Entry 9BQ3 (electron microscopy, 2.80 A resolution); this record covers chains E and R of the 7 polymer chains in the assembly.

[Chain E]
Name: Receptor activity-modifying protein 2
Organism: Homo sapiens
UniProt: O60895 (RAMP2_HUMAN); residues 44-175 here = UniProt positions 44-175
Chain sequence (156 residues; row label = number of the first residue in the row):
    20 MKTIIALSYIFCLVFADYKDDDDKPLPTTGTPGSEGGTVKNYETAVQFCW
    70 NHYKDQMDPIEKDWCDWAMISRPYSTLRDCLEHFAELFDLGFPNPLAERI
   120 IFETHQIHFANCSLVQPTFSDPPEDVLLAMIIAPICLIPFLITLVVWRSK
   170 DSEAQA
Unresolved in the structure: 20-59, 171-175
Differences from the reference sequence: expression tag (20-43)
Cystine bridges: Cys68-Cys99, Cys84-Cys131
Curated features (UniProtKB/Swiss-Prot):
  - site: Ser139 (Required for CALCRL interaction)
  - glycosylation: Asn130 (N-linked (GlcNAc...) asparagine)

[Chain R]
Name: Calcitonin receptor
Organism: Homo sapiens
UniProt: P30988 (CALCR_HUMAN); numbering as in UniProt (aligned over 25-474)
Chain sequence (462 residues; numbered 22 to 483; the number before each row is that of its first residue):
    22 GPAAFSNQTYPTIEPKPFLYVVGRKKMMDAQYKCYDRMQQLPAYQGEGPY
    72 CNRTWDGWLCWDDTPAGVLSYQFCPDYFPDFDPSEKVTKYCDEKGVWFKH
   122 PENNRTWSNYTMCNAFTPEKLKNAYVLYYLAIVGHSLSIFTLVISLGIFV
   172 FFRSLGCQRVTLHKNMFLTYILNSMIIIIHLVEVVPNGELVRRDPVSCKI
   222 LHFFHQYMMACNYFWMLCEGIYLHTLIVVAVFTEKQRLRWYYLLGWGFPL
   272 VPTTIHAITRAVYFNDNCWLSVETHLLYIIHGPVMAALVVNFFFLLNIVR
   322 VLVTKMRETHEAESHMYLKAVKATMILVPLLGIQFVVFPWRPSNKMLGKI
   372 YDYVMHSLIHFQGFFVATIYCFCNNEVQTTVKRQWAQFKIQWNQRWGRRP
   422 SNRSARAAAAAAEAGDIPIYICHQELRNEPANNQGEESAEIIPLNIIEQE
   472 SSAPAGLEVLFQ
Unresolved in the structure: 22-38, 66-69, 114-116, 407-483
Differences from the reference sequence: expression tag (22-24, 475-483)
Cystine bridges: Cys55-Cys81, Cys72-Cys112, Cys95-Cys134, Cys219-Cys289
Curated features (UniProtKB/Swiss-Prot):
  - glycosylation (N-linked (GlcNAc...) asparagine): Asn28, Asn73, Asn125, Asn130

[How chain E and chain R interact]
Contacting residue pairs (53):
  Trp86(E) - Tyr53(R)  hydrophobic
  Tyr93(E) - Met49(R)  hydrophobic
  Tyr93(E) - Gln52(R)
  Arg97(E) - Met48(R)
  Arg97(E) - Met49(R)
  Arg97(E) - Gln52(R)  hydrogen bond
  Arg97(E) - Trp76(R)
  Arg97(E) - Gly78(R)  hydrogen bond (side chain-backbone)
  Asp98(E) - Arg45(R)  salt bridge
  Gly110(E) - Arg126(R)
  Phe111(E) - Arg126(R)
  Pro112(E) - Asp77(R)
  Pro112(E) - Arg126(R)  hydrogen bond (backbone-side chain)
  Glu117(E) - Tyr56(R)  hydrogen bond
  Ile120(E) - Tyr56(R)  hydrophobic
  His124(E) - Tyr53(R)
  His124(E) - Tyr56(R)
  Phe128(E) - Tyr53(R)
  Val134(E) - Lys54(R)
  Pro136(E) - Lys54(R)
  Thr137(E) - Tyr284(R)
  Phe138(E) - Tyr284(R)
  Phe138(E) - Phe285(R)  hydrophobic
  Phe138(E) - Asn286(R)
  Phe138(E) - Asp287(R)
  Ser139(E) - Tyr284(R)
  Asp140(E) - Thr295(R)
  Asp140(E) - His296(R)
  Pro141(E) - Tyr284(R)  hydrophobic
  Pro141(E) - Leu297(R)
  Leu146(E) - His296(R)
  Leu146(E) - Leu297(R)  hydrophobic
  Met149(E) - Ile276(R)  hydrophobic
  Met149(E) - Thr280(R)  hydrogen bond
  Met149(E) - Ile300(R)  hydrophobic
  Ile150(E) - Ile300(R)  hydrophobic
  Pro153(E) - Phe269(R)
  Ile154(E) - Gly303(R)
  Ile154(E) - Pro304(R)
  Leu156(E) - Phe269(R)  hydrophobic
  Ile157(E) - Phe235(R)  hydrophobic
  Ile157(E) - Phe269(R)  hydrophobic
  Ile161(E) - Ile242(R)  hydrophobic
  Leu163(E) - Trp261(R)  hydrophobic
  Val164(E) - Trp261(R)  hydrophobic
  Val164(E) - Tyr262(R)  hydrophobic
  Arg167(E) - Trp261(R)
  Ser168(E) - Gln257(R)
  Ser168(E) - Arg258(R)
  Ser168(E) - Trp261(R)
  Lys169(E) - Arg258(R)
  Asp170(E) - Lys256(R)
  Asp170(E) - Arg258(R)
Interface residues without a listed pair, chain E (40 interface residues in all): Cys84, Ile89, Ser90, Ser94, Phe121, Pro142, Leu160, Val165
Interface residues without a listed pair, chain R (39 interface residues in all): Lys46, Asp57, Trp79, Leu238, Leu264, Leu265, Pro273, Tyr299

[Summary]
The interface between chain E and chain R involves 40 residues on one side and 39 on the other; the contacts
include 5 hydrogen bonds and 1 salt bridge. Polar contacts include Asp98(E)-Arg45(R), Arg97(E)-Gln52(R) and
Arg97(E)-Gly78(R).
Here chain E is Receptor activity-modifying protein 2 and chain R is Calcitonin receptor, both from Homo
sapiens. Entry 9BQ3 (Human Amylin2 Receptor in Complex with Gs and Cagrilintide) was determined by electron
microscopy together with 9BLB, 9BLC, 9BLW, 9BP3, 9BTW, 9BUB and 3 further entries from the same study.
